7NP8 - chains A and B; structure by X-ray diffraction, 2.30 A resolution.

[Chain A (and B)]
Name: Coenzyme F420-dependent sulfite reductase
From: Methanocaldococcus jannaschii DSM 2661
Notes: EC 1.8.98.3; chain B of this document is another copy of the same molecule, construct and numbering; everything in this record applies to it too
Reference sequence: Q58280 (FSR_METJA); residues 1-620 here = UniProt positions 1-620
Amino-acid sequence (620 residues; row label = number of the first residue in the row):
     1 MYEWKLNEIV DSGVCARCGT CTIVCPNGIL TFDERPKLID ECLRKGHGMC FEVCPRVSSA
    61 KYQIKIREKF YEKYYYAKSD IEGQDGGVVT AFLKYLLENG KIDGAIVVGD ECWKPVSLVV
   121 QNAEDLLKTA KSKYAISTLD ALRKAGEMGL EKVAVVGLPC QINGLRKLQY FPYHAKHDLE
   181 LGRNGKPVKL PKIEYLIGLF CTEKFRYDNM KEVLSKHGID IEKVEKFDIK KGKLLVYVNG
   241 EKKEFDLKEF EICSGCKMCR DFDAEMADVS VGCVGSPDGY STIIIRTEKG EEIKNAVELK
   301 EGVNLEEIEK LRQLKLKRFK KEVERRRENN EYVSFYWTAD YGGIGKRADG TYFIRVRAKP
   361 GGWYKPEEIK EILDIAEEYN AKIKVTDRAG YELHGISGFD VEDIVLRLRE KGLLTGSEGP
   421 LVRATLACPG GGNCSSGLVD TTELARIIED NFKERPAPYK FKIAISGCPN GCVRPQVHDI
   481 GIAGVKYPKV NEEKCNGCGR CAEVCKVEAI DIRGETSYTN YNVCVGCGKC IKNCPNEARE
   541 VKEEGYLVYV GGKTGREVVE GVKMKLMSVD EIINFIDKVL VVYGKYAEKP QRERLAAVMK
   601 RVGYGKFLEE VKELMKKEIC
Unresolved in the structure: 620 (chain B: fully traced)
Ion coordination: 4Fe-4S cluster Fe site 1: Cys15, Cys18, Cys21, Cys54; 4Fe-4S cluster Fe site 2: Cys25, Cys42, Cys50, Glu180; Ca2+ site 1: Asp85, Asp228; 4Fe-4S cluster Fe site 3: Cys160, Cys201, Cys256, Cys259; 4Fe-4S cluster Fe site 4: Cys428, Cys434, Cys468, Cys472; siroheme Fe near Cys472 (its only coordinating residue here); 4Fe-4S cluster Fe site 5: Cys495, Cys498, Cys501, Cys534; 4Fe-4S cluster Fe site 6: Cys505, Cys524, Cys527, Cys530; Ca2+ site 2: Asp511 (shared with Asp511(B) of chain B)
Residues lining bound ligands:
  - FAD (flavin-adenine dinucleotide): Gly83, Gln84, Asp85, Gly86, Gly87, Val88, Val89, Thr90, Leu93, Val107, Val108, Thr129, Ala130, Lys131, Ser132, Lys133, Tyr134, Ala135, Ser137, Val156, Gly157, Leu158, Gln161, Leu199, Phe200, Cys201, Thr202, Glu203, Lys204, Ile229, Phe262, Val271, Gly272, Cys273, Val274, Ser281
  - 4Fe-4S cluster (SF4), molecule 1: Trp4, Cys25, Pro26, Asn27, Ile29, Leu30, Leu38, Cys42, Arg44, Gly46, His47, Gly48, Met49, Cys50, Glu180
  - 4Fe-4S cluster (SF4), molecule 2: Leu6, Ile9, Val10, Cys15, Ala16, Arg17, Cys18, Gly19, Thr20, Cys21, Phe32, Pro36, Cys54, Pro55, Arg56
  - 4Fe-4S cluster (SF4), molecule 3: Ala16, Arg56, Leu158, Pro159, Cys160, Cys201, Thr202, Glu203, Lys204, Gly255, Cys256, Cys259, Asp261, Lys315, Arg318
  - 4Fe-4S cluster (SF4), molecule 4: Cys428, Pro429, Gly430, Cys434, Ser436, Gly437, Ser466, Gly467, Cys468, Asn470, Gly471, Cys472
  - 4Fe-4S cluster (SF4), molecule 5: Lys486, Pro488, Val504, Cys505, Val507, Ala509, Ile510, Thr519, Cys524, Val525, Gly526, Cys527, Gly528, Lys529, Cys530, Arg539
  - 4Fe-4S cluster (SF4), molecule 6: Lys494, Cys495, Asn496, Gly497, Cys498, Gly499, Arg500, Cys501, Ile512, Ser517, Cys534, Pro535, Asn536, Ala538, Arg539
  - sulfite ion (SO3): Arg355, Arg423, Lys460, Lys462
  - siroheme (SRM), molecule 1: Phe353, Arg355, Lys384, Thr386, Asp387, Arg388, Glu392, His394, Ser417, Glu418, Tyr459, Lys460, Lys462, Val477, Lys553, Thr554, Gly555, Arg556, Glu557, Arg594
  - siroheme (SRM), molecule 2: Ala427, Cys428, Pro429, Cys434, Ser436, Asn470, Gly471, Cys472, Val473, Arg474, Lys506
Curated features (UniProtKB/Swiss-Prot):
  - binding site ([4Fe-4S] cluster): Cys15, Cys18, Cys21, Cys25, Cys428, Cys434, Cys468, Cys472, Cys495, Cys498, Cys501, Cys505, Cys524, Cys527, Cys530, Cys534
  - binding site (siroheme): Cys472

[Interface between chain A and chain B]
Pairs across the interface (120; chain A residue first):
  Leu43(A) with Asn496(B), hydrogen bond (backbone-side chain); Cys498(B), hydrophobic; Asn536(B), hydrogen bond (backbone-side chain)
  Arg44(A) with Cys498(B), hydrogen bond (side chain-backbone); Gly499(B), hydrogen bond (side chain-backbone); Arg500(B); Glu503(B), salt bridge; Pro535(B)
  Lys45(A) with Pro535(B); Asn536(B), hydrogen bond
  His47(A) with Arg500(B); Pro535(B)
  Glu52(A) with Arg500(B), salt bridge
  Lys176(A) with Lys506(B)
  His177(A) with Arg500(B); Glu503(B), salt bridge
  Glu180(A) with Glu503(B)
  Lys346(A) with Ser435(B)
  Arg347(A) with Gly432(B); Asn433(B), hydrogen bond
  Ala348(A) with Asn433(B), hydrogen bond (backbone-backbone); Cys434(B)
  Gly361(A) with Lys384(B), hydrogen bond (backbone-side chain)
  Gly362(A) with Ile383(B); Lys384(B); Val385(B), hydrogen bond (backbone-backbone)
  Trp363(A) with Lys382(B); Ile383(B); Lys384(B); His394(B)
  Tyr364(A) with Ile383(B), hydrogen bond (backbone-backbone)
  Pro366(A) with Leu373(B), hydrophobic; Glu377(B)
  Ile369(A) with Ile369(B), hydrophobic; Ile383(B), hydrophobic
  Lys370(A) with Lys370(B); Leu373(B)
  Leu373(A) with Pro366(B), hydrophobic; Ile369(B), hydrophobic; Lys370(B)
  Glu377(A) with Pro366(B)
  Lys382(A) with Trp363(B)
  Ile383(A) with Gly362(B); Trp363(B); Tyr364(B), hydrogen bond (backbone-backbone); Ile369(B), hydrophobic
  Lys384(A) with Gly361(B), hydrogen bond (side chain-backbone); Gly362(B); Trp363(B); Pro429(B)
  Val385(A) with Gly362(B), hydrogen bond (backbone-backbone); Tyr364(B), hydrophobic; Val385(B), hydrophobic; Ala389(B); Tyr391(B)
  Asp387(A) with Asp387(B); Cys472(B); Val473(B)
  Ala389(A) with Val385(B)
  Tyr391(A) with Val385(B); Tyr391(B), hydrogen bond
  His394(A) with Trp363(B)
  Pro429(A) with Lys384(B)
  Gly432(A) with Arg347(B)
  Asn433(A) with Arg347(B), hydrogen bond; Ala348(B), hydrogen bond (backbone-backbone); Lys382(B)
  Cys434(A) with Ala348(B)
  Ser435(A) with Lys346(B)
  Tyr459(A) with Lys506(B), hydrogen bond
  Pro469(A) with Gly555(B); Arg556(B)
  Asn470(A) with Gly555(B); Arg556(B), hydrogen bond
  Gly471(A) with Gly555(B)
  Cys472(A) with Asp387(B)
  Val473(A) with Asp387(B)
  Arg474(A) with Arg474(B); His478(B); Thr554(B), hydrogen bond
  Gln476(A) with Gly555(B), hydrogen bond (side chain-backbone); Arg556(B); Val558(B)
  His478(A) with Arg474(B)
  Asn496(A) with Leu43(B), hydrogen bond (side chain-backbone)
  Cys498(A) with Leu43(B), hydrophobic; Arg44(B), hydrogen bond (backbone-side chain)
  Gly499(A) with Arg44(B), hydrogen bond (backbone-side chain)
  Arg500(A) with Arg44(B); His47(B); Glu52(B), salt bridge; His177(B)
  Glu503(A) with Arg44(B), salt bridge; His177(B), salt bridge; Glu180(B)
  Lys506(A) with Tyr459(B), hydrogen bond; Arg556(B); Gln591(B), hydrogen bond (side chain-backbone); Arg592(B)
  Val507(A) with Arg556(B)
  Glu508(A) with Lys589(B), salt bridge
  Pro535(A) with Arg44(B); Lys45(B), hydrogen bond (backbone-side chain); His47(B)
  Asn536(A) with Leu43(B), hydrogen bond (side chain-backbone); Lys45(B)
  Thr554(A) with Arg474(B), hydrogen bond
  Gly555(A) with Pro469(B); Asn470(B)
  Arg556(A) with Pro469(B); Asn470(B), hydrogen bond; Gln476(B), hydrogen bond (backbone-side chain); Lys506(B); Val507(B)
  Val558(A) with Gln476(B); Glu560(B)
  Glu560(A) with Val558(B)
  Lys589(A) with Glu508(B), salt bridge
  Gln591(A) with Lys506(B), hydrogen bond (backbone-side chain)
  Arg592(A) with Lys506(B)
Interface residues without a listed pair, chain A (68 interface residues in all): Leu181, Thr386, Arg388, Leu426, Ala427, Val477, Val525, Glu557
Interface residues without a listed pair, chain B (67 interface residues in all): Lys176, Thr386, Arg388, Leu426, Ala427, Gly471, Val477, Val525, Glu557

[In short]
The interface between chain A and chain B involves 68 residues on one side and 67 on the other, with 31
hydrogen bonds and 8 salt bridges. Among the polar pairs are Arg44(A)-Glu503(B), Glu52(A)-Arg500(B) and
His177(A)-Glu503(B).
Chain A and chain B are both Coenzyme F420-dependent sulfite reductase (Methanocaldococcus jannaschii DSM
2661); the structure, Crystal structure of the Coenzyme F420-dependent sulfite reductase from
Methanocaldococcus jannaschii at 2.3-A resolution, was determined by X-ray diffraction.
